2EX5 - chains X and B of the 4 polymer chains in the assembly; structure by X-ray diffraction, 2.20 A resolution.

# Chain X
Molecule: I-CeuI DNA target site
Sequence (26 nucleotides; row label = number of the first residue in the row):
   601 CGATAACGGT CCTAAGGTAG CGAAGC
Bound ions: Ca2+: DA615, DG616 (shared with 2 residues of chain A; Glu66(B) of chain B; 2 residues of chain Y)

# Chain B
Name: DNA endonuclease I-CeuI
Organism: Chlamydomonas eugametos
Notes: EC 3.1.-.-
UniProtKB: P32761 (DNE1_CHLEU); residues 5-211 here = UniProt positions 5-211
Chain sequence (207 residues; row label = number of the first residue in the row):
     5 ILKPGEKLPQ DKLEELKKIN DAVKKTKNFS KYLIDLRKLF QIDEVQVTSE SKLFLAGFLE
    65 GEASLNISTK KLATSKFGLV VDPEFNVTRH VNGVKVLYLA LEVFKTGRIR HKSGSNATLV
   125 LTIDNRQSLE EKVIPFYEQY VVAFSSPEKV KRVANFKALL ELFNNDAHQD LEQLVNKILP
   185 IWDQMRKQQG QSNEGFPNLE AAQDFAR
Differences from the reference sequence: engineered mutation Arg93 (Gln in P32761)
Bound ions: Ca2+ site 1: Glu66 (shared with 2 residues of chain A; DA615(X), DG616(X) of chain X; 2 residues of chain Y); Ca2+ site 2 near Asp86 (its only coordinating residue here)
Curated features (UniProtKB/Swiss-Prot):
  - region (Interaction with DNA): Ile71 to Lys75, Asn90 to Thr92, His94, Arg114 to Lys116, Lys191 to Gly199
  - binding site (Mg(2+)): Gly65, Glu66, Asp86
  - site (Interaction with DNA): Lys21, Lys80, Arg130, His172

# Interface between chain X and chain B
Pairs across the interface (32; chain X residue first):
  DA614(X) with Thr122(B), sugar contact
  DA615(X) with Glu66(B), phosphate contact; Thr92(B), base contact; Arg93(B), salt bridge to the phosphate; His94(B), hydrogen bond to the phosphate; Lys116(B), base contact
  DG616(X) with Gly65(B), phosphate contact; Glu66(B), sugar contact; Ser68(B), sugar contact; Thr92(B), hydrogen bond to the base; Lys116(B), hydrogen bond to the base; Gln192(B), hydrogen bond to the base
  DG617(X) with Ser68(B), hydrogen bond to the phosphate; Asn70(B), sugar contact; Lys116(B), hydrogen bond to the base; Lys191(B), salt bridge to the phosphate; Gln192(B), sugar contact
  DT618(X) with Asn70(B), phosphate contact; Glu88(B), base contact; Arg190(B), phosphate contact; Lys191(B), hydrogen bond to the phosphate; Gln192(B), hydrogen bond to the phosphate; Gln195(B), hydrogen bond to the sugar
  DA619(X) with Ser72(B), hydrogen bond to the phosphate; Thr73(B), hydrogen bond to the phosphate; Lys74(B), base contact; Gln195(B), sugar contact; Asn197(B), sugar contact; Glu198(B), phosphate contact; Gly199(B), hydrogen bond to the phosphate
  DG620(X) with Lys74(B), hydrogen bond to the base; Lys75(B), phosphate contact
Interface residues without a listed pair, chain X (8 interface residues in all): DC621
Interface residues without a listed pair, chain B (27 interface residues in all): Gly9, Ala67, Ile71, Asn90, Asn120, Met189

# Overview
The interface between chain X and chain B involves 8 residues on one side and 27 on the other, with 13
hydrogen bonds and 2 salt bridges. Polar contacts include DG616(X)-Thr92(B), DG616(X)-Lys116(B) and
DG616(X)-Gln192(B). From UniProt: 3 Mg2+-binding residues on chain B.
Chain X is I-CeuI DNA target site and chain B is DNA endonuclease I-CeuI (Chlamydomonas eugametos); the
structure, Group I Intron-encoded Homing Endonuclease I-CeuI Complexed With DNA, was determined by X-ray
diffraction.
